5GSO - chain A; structure by X-ray diffraction, 2.60 A resolution.

# Chain A
Protein: 3C protein
Organism: Enterovirus A71
Reference sequence: E7E815 (E7E815_9ENTO); residue numbers follow UniProt; this construct covers 1-183
Amino-acid sequence (204 residues; numbered -20 to 183; the number before each row is that of its first residue; numbers below 1 keep their minus sign (Met-20 is residue -20)):
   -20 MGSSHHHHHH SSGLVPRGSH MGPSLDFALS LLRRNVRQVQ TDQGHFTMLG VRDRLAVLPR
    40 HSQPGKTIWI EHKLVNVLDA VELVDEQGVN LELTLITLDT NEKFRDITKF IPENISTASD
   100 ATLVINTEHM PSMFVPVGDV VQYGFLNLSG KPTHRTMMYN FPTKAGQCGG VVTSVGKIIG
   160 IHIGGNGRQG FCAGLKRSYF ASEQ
Unresolved in the structure: -20 to 0, 182-183
Glycans and other covalent adducts: compound 5GI linked to Cys147
Sequence notes: initiating methionine (-20); expression tag (-19 to 0)
Residues lining bound ligands: 5GI (N-[(2S)-3-(4-fluorophenyl)-1-oxidanylidene-1-[[(2S)-1-oxidanylidene-3-[(3S)-2-oxidanylidenepiperidin-3-yl]propan-2-yl]amino]propan-2-yl]-5-methyl-1,2-oxazole-3-carboxamide): Phe25, Arg39, His40, Asn69, Glu71, Leu127, Ser128, Lys130, Pro131, Thr132, Thr142, Lys143, Ala144, His161, Ile162, Gly163, Gly164
What the authors report for this chain:
  - conformationally variable residues (loop rearrangement, side-chain flip): His40, Leu53 to Leu72, Met109 to Gly148, Phe140 to Gly149
  - binding site for 5GI: His40, Thr142, Cys147, His161
  - catalytic residues: His40, Cys147
  - contacts within the chain: Asn69-Leu70 (hydrogen bond), Asn69-Thr132 (hydrogen bond), Asn69-Lys130
  - mutagenesis - N69S: decreased catalytic activity
  - mutagenesis - N69S (Kd 1.15 uM): decreased binding to 5GI

# Overview
Compound 5GI is covalently linked to Cys147. From the paper: catalytic residues His40 and Cys147; N69S reduces
catalytic activity.
Chain A is 3C protein (Enterovirus A71); the structure, Crystal Structures of EV71 3C Protease in complex with
NK-1.8k, was determined by X-ray diffraction, deposited together with 5GSW.
